PDB entry 9CRP | electron microscopy, 3.20 A resolution | chains G and S of the 14 polymer chains in the assembly

[Chain G]
Name: CRISPR system aCascade subunit Cas5 1
From: Saccharolobus solfataricus P2
UniProtKB: Q97Y92 (CAS5A_SACS2); residue numbers follow UniProt; this construct covers 1-240
Chain sequence (241 residues; numbered 1 to 241; the number before each row is that of its first residue):
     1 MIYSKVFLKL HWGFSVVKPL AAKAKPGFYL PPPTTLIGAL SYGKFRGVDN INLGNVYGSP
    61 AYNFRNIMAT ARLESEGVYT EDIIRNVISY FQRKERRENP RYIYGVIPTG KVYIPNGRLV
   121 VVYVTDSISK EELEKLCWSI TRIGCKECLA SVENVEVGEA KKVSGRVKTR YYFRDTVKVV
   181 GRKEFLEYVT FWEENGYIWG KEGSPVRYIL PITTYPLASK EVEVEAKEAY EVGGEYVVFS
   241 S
Unresolved in the structure: 21-23, 83-108, 241
Differences from the reference sequence: expression tag (241)

[Chain S]
Molecule: 63-nt RNA strand
From: Saccharolobus solfataricus
Sequence (63 nucleotides; row label = number of the first residue in the row):
     1 AUUGAAAGUU CUGUUUCGAA GAAAACCCGC CUCAGAUUCA UUAUGGGGAU AAUCUCUUAU
    61 AGA
Unresolved in the structure: 39-63

[How chain G and chain S interact]
Contacting residue pairs (31; chain G residue first):
  Val16(G) with G4(S), phosphate contact
  Val17(G) with U3(S), hydrogen bond to the sugar; G4(S), phosphate contact
  Thr34(G) with U2(S), phosphate contact; U3(S), phosphate contact
  Thr35(G) with U2(S), hydrogen bond to the sugar; U3(S), hydrogen bond to the phosphate
  Gly38(G) with U2(S), base contact
  Ala39(G) with U2(S), hydrogen bond to the base
  Ser41(G) with A1(S), phosphate contact
  Tyr42(G) with A1(S), sugar contact
  Phe45(G) with A1(S), base contact
  Gly47(G) with A1(S), hydrogen bond to the base
  Val48(G) with A1(S), base contact
  Asp49(G) with A1(S), base contact
  Pro60(G) with A1(S), phosphate contact
  Ala61(G) with A1(S), phosphate contact
  Arg142(G) with U2(S), hydrogen bond to the base; G4(S), sugar contact
  Gly144(G) with U2(S), base contact; G4(S), sugar contact
  Cys145(G) with G4(S), phosphate contact; A5(S), phosphate contact
  Lys146(G) with A5(S), hydrogen bond to the phosphate; A6(S), salt bridge to the phosphate
  Trp192(G) with U3(S), hydrogen bond to the phosphate
  Gly196(G) with G4(S), base contact
  Trp199(G) with G4(S), base contact
  Lys201(G) with U3(S), base contact
  Glu202(G) with U3(S), base contact
  Gly203(G) with U3(S), base contact
Interface residues without a listed pair, chain G (30 interface residues in all): Ser15, Lys18, Pro19, Pro32, Arg46, Ile143
Interface residues without a listed pair, chain S (7 interface residues in all): A7

[Summary]
30 residues of chain G and 7 residues of chain S are in contact, with 8 hydrogen bonds and 1 salt bridge.
Polar contacts include Ala39(G)-U2(S), Gly47(G)-A1(S) and Arg142(G)-U2(S).
Chain G is CRISPR system aCascade subunit Cas5 1 (Saccharolobus solfataricus P2) and chain S is a 63-nt RNA
strand (Saccharolobus solfataricus); the structure, Post-targeting aCascade Type IA CRISPR-Cas Surveillance
Complexes, was determined by electron microscopy.
